PDB entry 9CT5 | electron microscopy, 3.67 A resolution | chains A and B of the 8 polymer chains in the assembly

Chain A (and B):
Name: Stimulator of interferon genes protein
Organism: Homo sapiens
Notes: chain B of this document is another copy of the same molecule, construct and numbering; everything in this record applies to it too
UniProt: Q86WV6 (STING_HUMAN); residues 1-344 here = UniProt positions 1-344
Chain sequence (363 residues; each row starts with the number of its first residue):
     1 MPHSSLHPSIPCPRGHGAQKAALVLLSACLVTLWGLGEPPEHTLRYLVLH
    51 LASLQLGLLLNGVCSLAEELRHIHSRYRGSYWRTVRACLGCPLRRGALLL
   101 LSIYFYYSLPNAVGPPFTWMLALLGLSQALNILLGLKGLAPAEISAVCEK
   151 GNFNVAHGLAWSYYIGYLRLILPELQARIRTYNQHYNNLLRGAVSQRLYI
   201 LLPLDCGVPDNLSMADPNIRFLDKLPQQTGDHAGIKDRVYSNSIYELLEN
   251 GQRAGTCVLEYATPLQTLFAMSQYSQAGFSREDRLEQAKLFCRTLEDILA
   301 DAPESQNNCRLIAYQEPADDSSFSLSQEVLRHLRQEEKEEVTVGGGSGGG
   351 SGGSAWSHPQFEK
Unresolved in the structure: 1-4, 189-191, 228-237, 318-322, 334-363 (chain B: 1-4, 111-115, 189-191, 228-237, 318-322, 334-363)
Construct notes: expression tag (345-363)
Residues lining bound ligands:
  - 9IM (1-[(2-chloro-6-fluorophenyl)methyl]-3,3-dimethyl-2-oxo-N-[(2,4,6-trifluorophenyl)methyl]-2,3-dihydro-1H-indole-6-carboxamide): Tyr46, Leu49, His50, Ser53, Tyr106, Asn111, Val113, Gly114, Pro115, Met120, Leu123, Leu124
  - A1AZ0 (1-[(2E)-4-{5-carbamoyl-2-[(1-ethyl-3-methyl-1H-pyrazole-5-carbonyl)amino]-7-methoxy-1H-1,3-benzimidazol-1-yl}but-2-en-1-yl]-2-[(1-ethyl-3-methyl-1H-pyrazole-5-carbonyl)amino]-7-[3-(morpholin-4-yl)propoxy]-1H-1,3-benzimidazole-5-carboxamide): Leu159, Ser162, Tyr163, Gly166, Tyr167, Arg238, Val239, Tyr240, Ser241, Glu260, Thr263, Pro264
Curated features (UniProtKB/Swiss-Prot):
  - region: Glu340 to Gly344 (C-terminal tail (CTT))
  - binding site (2',3'-cGAMP): Ser162, Tyr167, Arg238, Thr263
  - binding site (3',3'-c-di-GMP): Ser162, Tyr167, Arg238 to Ser241, Thr263
  - binding site (2',3'-cUAMP): Tyr167, Arg238, Thr263
  - modified residue: Thr229 (Phosphothreonine), Ser241 (Phosphoserine)
  - lipidation (S-palmitoyl cysteine): Cys88, Cys91
  - cross-link (Glycyl lysine isopeptide (Lys-Gly)): Lys20 (interchain with G-Cter in ubiquitin), Lys150 (interchain with G-Cter in ubiquitin), Lys236 (interchain with G-Cter in ubiquitin), Lys338 (interchain with G-Cter in SUMO)
  - natural variant: Val147 (V147L: In SAVI), Asn154 (N154S: In SAVI), Val155 (V155M: In SAVI), His232 (H232R: Activated by both 2'-3' linked cGAMP and 3'-3' linked cGAMP), Arg284 (R284S: Found in a 9-month-old patient who died following a fever and severe neck abscess without indication of any severe bacterial infection)
  - mutagenesis: Ile10 (I10Q: Abolished ability to induce the production of type I interferon), Arg14 (R14A: Abolished ability to induce the production of type I interferon), Lys20 (K20R: Does not affect amount of ubiquitination), Leu26 (L26A: Reduced homooligomerization and activation in presence of coumpond C53), Leu30 (L30A: Reduced homooligomerization and activation in presence of coumpond C53), Leu44 (L44A: Reduced homooligomerization and activation in presence of coumpond C53), Glu68 (E68A: Abolished ability to induce the production of type I interferon), Glu69 (E69A: Abolished ability to induce the production of type I interferon), Arg76 to Arg78 (Abolishes the endoplasmic reticulum location), Cys91 (C91S: Abolished inhibition by small-molecule H-151; abolished palmitoylation), Tyr104 (Y104A: Reduced homooligomerization and activation in presence of coumpond C53), Lys137 (K137R: Does not affect amount of ubiquitination), 24 further mutagenesis entries in UniProt
From the paper describing this entry:
  - self-association interface (contacts with another copy of this molecule): Leu30, Leu109
  - conformationally variable residues (domain motion, order/disorder transition): His185, Asn187, Asn188

Chain A / chain B interface:
Pairs across the interface (163; chain A residue first):
  Pro8(A) - Ser75(B)  hydrogen bond (backbone-side chain)
  Ser9(A) - Ser75(B)
  Ile10(A) - Ser75(B)
  Pro11(A) - Ser75(B)
  Pro11(A) - Arg76(B)
  Cys12(A) - His72(B)
  Cys12(A) - Arg76(B)
  Pro13(A) - His72(B)
  Arg14(A) - Glu69(B)  salt bridge
  Arg14(A) - His72(B)
  Gly15(A) - Glu68(B)  hydrogen bond (backbone-side chain)
  His16(A) - Glu68(B)
  Gly17(A) - Glu68(B)  hydrogen bond (backbone-side chain)
  Ala18(A) - Cys64(B)
  Ala18(A) - Glu68(B)  hydrogen bond (backbone-side chain)
  Gln19(A) - Ile132(B)
  Gln19(A) - Leu133(B)
  Ala21(A) - Cys64(B)  hydrophobic
  Ala21(A) - Ala67(B)  hydrophobic
  Ala22(A) - Cys64(B)
  Ala22(A) - Ala129(B)
  Ala22(A) - Ile132(B)  hydrophobic
  Ala22(A) - Leu133(B)  hydrophobic
  Leu25(A) - Gly125(B)
  Leu25(A) - Ala129(B)  hydrophobic
  Cys29(A) - Ala122(B)  hydrogen bond (side chain-backbone)
  Cys29(A) - Gly125(B)
  Cys29(A) - Leu126(B)  hydrogen bond (side chain-backbone)
  Leu30(A) - Leu126(B)  hydrophobic
  Leu33(A) - Trp119(B)
  Leu33(A) - Ala122(B)  hydrophobic
  Glu38(A) - Trp119(B)
  His42(A) - Trp119(B)
  Thr43(A) - Trp119(B)  hydrogen bond
  Thr43(A) - Leu123(B)
  Tyr46(A) - Trp119(B)  hydrophobic
  Tyr46(A) - Met120(B)  hydrophobic
  Tyr46(A) - Leu123(B)  hydrophobic
  Leu47(A) - Leu123(B)
  Leu47(A) - Leu126(B)  hydrophobic
  Leu47(A) - Ser127(B)
  His50(A) - Leu124(B)
  His50(A) - Ser127(B)  hydrogen bond
  Leu51(A) - Ser127(B)
  Leu54(A) - Asn131(B)
  Gln55(A) - Leu136(B)
  Leu58(A) - Leu136(B)
  Cys64(A) - Ala21(B)
  Cys64(A) - Leu25(B)  hydrophobic
  Ser65(A) - Glu143(B)  hydrogen bond
  Ala67(A) - Ala21(B)  hydrophobic
  Glu68(A) - Gly15(B)
  Glu68(A) - Gly17(B)
  Glu68(A) - Ala18(B)  hydrogen bond (side chain-backbone)
  Glu69(A) - Arg14(B)  salt bridge
  His72(A) - Cys12(B)
  Ser75(A) - Ser9(B)
  Ser75(A) - Ile10(B)
  Ser75(A) - Pro11(B)
  Ser75(A) - Lys289(B)  hydrogen bond (backbone-side chain)
  Arg76(A) - Pro11(B)
  Arg76(A) - Cys12(B)
  Arg76(A) - Arg14(B)
  Arg76(A) - Ser145(B)
  Arg76(A) - Glu149(B)  salt bridge
  Arg76(A) - Glu286(B)  salt bridge
  Tyr77(A) - Ala142(B)
  Arg78(A) - Glu282(B)
  Arg78(A) - Leu285(B)
  Ala87(A) - Ala140(B)
  Ala87(A) - Pro141(B)
  Ala87(A) - Ala142(B)  hydrogen bond (backbone-backbone)
  Cys88(A) - Ala140(B)
  Arg95(A) - Leu136(B)
  Leu98(A) - Leu136(B)  hydrophobic
  Thr118(A) - Leu36(B)
  Trp119(A) - Leu36(B)  hydrophobic
  Trp119(A) - Glu38(B)
  Trp119(A) - Thr43(B)  hydrogen bond
  Trp119(A) - Tyr46(B)  hydrophobic
  Ala122(A) - Cys29(B)  hydrogen bond (backbone-side chain)
  Ala122(A) - Thr32(B)
  Ala122(A) - Leu33(B)  hydrophobic
  Leu123(A) - Thr43(B)
  Leu123(A) - Tyr46(B)  hydrophobic
  Leu123(A) - Leu47(B)  hydrophobic
  Gly125(A) - Leu25(B)
  Gly125(A) - Cys29(B)
  Leu126(A) - Leu26(B)  hydrophobic
  Leu126(A) - Cys29(B)  hydrogen bond (backbone-side chain)
  Leu126(A) - Leu47(B)  hydrophobic
  Ser127(A) - His50(B)
  Ala129(A) - Ala22(B)
  Asn131(A) - Leu54(B)
  Ile132(A) - Gln19(B)
  Ile132(A) - Ala22(B)  hydrophobic
  Leu133(A) - Gln19(B)
  Leu133(A) - Ala22(B)  hydrophobic
  Leu136(A) - Leu51(B)  hydrophobic
  Leu136(A) - Leu98(B)  hydrophobic
  Lys137(A) - Leu58(B)
  Lys137(A) - Lys137(B)
  Leu139(A) - Leu139(B)  hydrophobic
  Ala140(A) - Ala87(B)
  Ala140(A) - Gly90(B)
  Pro141(A) - Ala87(B)
  Ala142(A) - Ala87(B)  hydrogen bond (backbone-backbone)
  Ala142(A) - Cys88(B)  hydrophobic
  Glu143(A) - Ser65(B)
  Ile144(A) - Val147(B)  hydrophobic
  Ile144(A) - Phe153(B)  hydrophobic
  Val147(A) - Leu139(B)  hydrophobic
  Cys148(A) - Cys148(B)  hydrophobic
  Cys148(A) - Phe153(B)  hydrophobic
  Glu149(A) - Arg76(B)  salt bridge
  Asn152(A) - Val155(B)
  Asn152(A) - Ala277(B)  hydrogen bond (side chain-backbone)
  Asn152(A) - Gly278(B)
  Phe153(A) - Cys148(B)  hydrophobic
  Phe153(A) - Phe153(B)
  Phe153(A) - Asn154(B)
  Asn154(A) - Phe153(B)  hydrogen bond (backbone-backbone)
  Asn154(A) - Val155(B)
  Val155(A) - Phe153(B)
  Val155(A) - Asn154(B)
  Val155(A) - His157(B)
  Val155(A) - Gly158(B)
  His157(A) - Met271(B)
  His157(A) - Ala277(B)  hydrogen bond (side chain-backbone)
  Gly158(A) - Val155(B)
  Gly158(A) - Leu159(B)
  Leu159(A) - Gly158(B)
  Leu159(A) - Ser162(B)
  Trp161(A) - Met271(B)  hydrophobic
  Trp161(A) - Tyr274(B)  hydrophobic
  Trp161(A) - Ala277(B)
  Ser162(A) - Leu159(B)
  Ser162(A) - Thr267(B)
  Ile165(A) - Thr267(B)
  Ile165(A) - Ala270(B)  hydrophobic
  Arg169(A) - Tyr274(B)  hydrogen bond
  Thr267(A) - Ser162(B)
  Thr267(A) - Ile165(B)
  Ala270(A) - Ile165(B)  hydrophobic
  Met271(A) - His157(B)
  Met271(A) - Trp161(B)  hydrophobic
  Met271(A) - Ile165(B)
  Tyr274(A) - Trp161(B)  hydrophobic
  Tyr274(A) - Tyr164(B)  hydrophobic
  Tyr274(A) - Arg169(B)  hydrogen bond
  Gln276(A) - Trp161(B)
  Gln276(A) - Asp297(B)  hydrogen bond (side chain-backbone)
  Gln276(A) - Ile298(B)
  Ala277(A) - Asn152(B)
  Ala277(A) - His157(B)  hydrogen bond (backbone-side chain)
  Ala277(A) - Trp161(B)
  Glu282(A) - Arg78(B)  salt bridge
  Glu282(A) - Arg83(B)  salt bridge
  Leu285(A) - Arg78(B)
  Lys289(A) - Ser75(B)  hydrogen bond (side chain-backbone)
  Lys289(A) - Arg78(B)
  Arg293(A) - Arg76(B)
  Asp301(A) - Gln276(B)  hydrogen bond
Interface residues without a listed pair, chain A (99 interface residues in all): Leu23, Leu26, Thr32, Arg71, Arg86, Pro115, Leu124, Gln128, Leu130, Gly138, Ser145, Val239, Asp297
Interface residues without a listed pair, chain B (105 interface residues in all): Pro8, Pro13, His16, His42, Gln55, Leu60, His74, Tyr77, Arg86, Leu89, Arg95, Leu130, Ile144, Val239, Asp283, Gln287, Leu290, Asp301

Summary:
99 residues of chain A face 105 of chain B across their interface; the contacts include 25 hydrogen bonds and
7 salt bridges. Among the polar pairs are Arg14(A)-Glu69(B), Arg76(A)-Glu149(B) and Arg76(A)-Glu286(B). From
the paper: conformational variability at His185(A), Asn187(A) and Asn188(A); a self-association interface
involving Leu30(A) and Leu109(A).
Chain A and chain B are both Stimulator of interferon genes protein (Homo sapiens); the structure, HsSTING
with diABZI and C53, together conformation, was determined by electron microscopy, deposited together with
9CT3, 9CT4 and 9CT6.
